Entry 9BIP (electron microscopy, 2.80 A resolution); this record covers chains A and N of the 5 polymer chains in the assembly.

Chain A:
Molecule: miniGs
Source organism: Homo sapiens
Amino-acid sequence (261 residues; row label = number of the first residue in the row; note: 141 numbers in that range are skipped by the numbering (no residue carries them; nothing is unmodelled there); numbers below 1 keep their minus sign (Gly-7 is residue -7)):
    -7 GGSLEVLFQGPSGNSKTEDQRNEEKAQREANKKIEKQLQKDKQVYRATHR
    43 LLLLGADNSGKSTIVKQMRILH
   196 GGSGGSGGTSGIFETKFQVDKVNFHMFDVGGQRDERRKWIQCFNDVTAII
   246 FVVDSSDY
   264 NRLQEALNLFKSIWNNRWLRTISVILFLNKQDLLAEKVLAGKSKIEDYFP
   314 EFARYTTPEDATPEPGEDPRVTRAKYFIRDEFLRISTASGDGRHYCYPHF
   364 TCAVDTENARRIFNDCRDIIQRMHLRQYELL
Unresolved in the structure: -7 to 8, 196-200

Chain N:
Molecule: Nb35
Source organism: Lama glama
Amino-acid sequence (142 residues; row label = number of the first residue in the row):
     1 QVQLQESGGGLVQPGGSLRLSCAASGFTFSNYKMNWVRQAPGKGLEWVSD
    51 ISQSGASISYTGSVKGRFTISRDNAKNTLYLQMNSLKPEDTAVYYCARCP
   101 APFTRDCFDVTSTTYAYRGQGTQVTVSSGSEDQVDPRLIDGK
Unresolved in the structure: 129-142
Cystine bridges: Cys22-Cys96, Cys99-Cys107

How chain A and chain N interact:
Residue-residue contacts - 20 pairs, chain A then chain N:
  Asp229(A) with Thr113(N)
  Glu230(A) with Asp109(N)
  Arg231(A) with Asp109(N), hydrogen bond (backbone-side chain)
  Arg232(A) with Pro100(N); Phe108(N); Asp109(N), salt bridge
  Gln267(A) with Trp47(N)
  Glu268(A) with Thr111(N)
  Asn271(A) with Trp47(N)
  Ser275(A) with Asp106(N); Cys107(N), hydrogen bond (side chain-backbone); Phe108(N)
  Asn278(A) with Arg105(N); Asp106(N)
  Asn279(A) with Asp106(N), hydrogen bond; Phe108(N)
  Tyr311(A) with Gly62(N)
  Pro313(A) with Gly62(N)
  Glu314(A) with Lys65(N), salt bridge
  Ser352(A) with Arg105(N), hydrogen bond
Interface residues without a listed pair, chain A (18 interface residues in all): Arg228, Leu272, Ile276, Asp310
Interface residues without a listed pair, chain N (16 interface residues in all): Thr61, Ser63, Ser112, Thr114, Tyr115

Overview:
18 residues of chain A and 16 residues of chain N are in contact; the contacts include 4 hydrogen bonds and 2
salt bridges. Polar contacts include Arg232(A)-Asp109(N), Glu314(A)-Lys65(N) and Arg231(A)-Asp109(N).
Here chain A is miniGs (Homo sapiens) and chain N is Nb35 (Lama glama). Entry 9BIP (Human proton sensing
receptor GPR4 in complex with miniGs) was determined by electron microscopy (same publication as 9BHL, 9BHM
and 9BI6).
